PDB entry 8AA5 | electron microscopy, 2.46 A resolution | chains BP1 and K of the 10 polymer chains in the assembly

== Chain BP1 ==
Name: TnsB
From: Scytonema hofmannii
Amino-acid sequence (596 residues; row label = number of the first residue in the row):
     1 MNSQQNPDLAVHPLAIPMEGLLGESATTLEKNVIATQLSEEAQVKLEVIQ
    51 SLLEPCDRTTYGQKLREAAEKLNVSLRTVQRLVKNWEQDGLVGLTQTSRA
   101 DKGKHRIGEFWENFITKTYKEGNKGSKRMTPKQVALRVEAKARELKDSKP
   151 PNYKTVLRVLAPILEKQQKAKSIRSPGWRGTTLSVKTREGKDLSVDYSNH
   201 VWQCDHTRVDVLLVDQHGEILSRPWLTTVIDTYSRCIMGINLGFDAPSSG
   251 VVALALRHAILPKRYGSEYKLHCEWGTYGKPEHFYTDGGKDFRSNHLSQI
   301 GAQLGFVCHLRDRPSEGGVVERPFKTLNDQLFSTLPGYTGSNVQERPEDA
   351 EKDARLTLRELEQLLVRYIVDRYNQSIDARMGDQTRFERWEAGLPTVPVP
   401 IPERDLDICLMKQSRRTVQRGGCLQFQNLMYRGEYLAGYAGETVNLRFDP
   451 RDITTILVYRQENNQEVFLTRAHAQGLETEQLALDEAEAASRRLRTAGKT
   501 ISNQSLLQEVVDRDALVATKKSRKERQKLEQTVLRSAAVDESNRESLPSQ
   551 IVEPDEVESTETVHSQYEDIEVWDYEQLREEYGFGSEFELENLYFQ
Not modelled in the structure: 1-30, 476-596
Reported in the primary citation:
  - binding site for Target_2: Arg416, Gln427, Asn428
  - binding site for LE_Target: Arg58, Arg66, Arg77, Lys84, Arg158, Arg174, Lys290
  - binding site for LE_PolyA: Thr78, Arg81, Arg99, Lys154, Arg179
  - specificity-determining residues: Arg106
  - binding site for RE_Target: Arg174, Arg223, Arg416, Gln425, Asn428
  - catalytic residues: Asp205, Asp287, Glu321
  - mutagenesis - R77A, R81A, R158A, R223A, R380A: decreased catalytic activity
  - binding site for RE_PolyA: Arg179, Arg380

== Chain K ==
Molecule: Target_1
Sequence (15 nucleotides; numbered 1 to 15; the number before each row is that of its first residue):
     1 AGCATTGCTACGTCT
Not modelled in the structure: 1

== Interface between chain BP1 and chain K ==
Pairs across the interface (16; chain BP1 residue first):
  Asp287(BP1) with DT15(K), phosphate contact
  Gly288(BP1) with DC14(K), sugar contact; DT15(K), sugar contact
  Gly289(BP1) with DT15(K), sugar contact
  Lys290(BP1) with DG12(K), base contact; DT13(K), base contact; DC14(K), base contact
  Arg416(BP1) with DT6(K), sugar contact
  Thr417(BP1) with DT5(K), phosphate contact; DT6(K), hydrogen bond to the phosphate
  Gln425(BP1) with DT6(K), hydrogen bond to the phosphate; DG7(K), phosphate contact
  Phe426(BP1) with DG7(K), phosphate contact
  Gln427(BP1) with DG7(K), hydrogen bond to the phosphate
  Asn428(BP1) with DG7(K), hydrogen bond to the phosphate; DC8(K), phosphate contact
Interface residues without a listed pair, chain BP1 (14 interface residues in all): Arg188, Asp205, Arg293, Gln419

== Overview ==
14 residues of chain BP1 and 8 residues of chain K are in contact, with 4 hydrogen bonds. Among the polar
pairs are Thr417(BP1)-DT6(K), Gln425(BP1)-DT6(K) and Gln427(BP1)-DG7(K). The paper reports catalytic residues
Asp205(BP1), Asp287(BP1) and Glu321(BP1); R77A, R81A and R158A of chain BP1, among others, reduce catalytic
activity; 5 substitutions were tested in all.
Chain BP1 is TnsB (Scytonema hofmannii) and chain K is Target_1; the structure, Cryo-EM structure of the
strand transfer complex of the TnsB transposase (type V-K CRISPR-associated transposon), was determined by
electron microscopy.
